Entry 6TYN (X-ray diffraction, 2.33 A resolution); this record covers chains A and C of the 5 polymer chains in the assembly.

== Chain A (and C) ==
Molecule: Pertussis like toxin subunit B
Source organism: Salmonella typhi
Notes: chain C of this document is another copy of the same molecule, construct and numbering; everything in this record applies to it too
UniProtKB: Q8Z6A3 (Q8Z6A3_SALTI); residues 24-137 here = UniProt positions 24-137
Amino-acid sequence (114 residues; each row starts with the number of its first residue):
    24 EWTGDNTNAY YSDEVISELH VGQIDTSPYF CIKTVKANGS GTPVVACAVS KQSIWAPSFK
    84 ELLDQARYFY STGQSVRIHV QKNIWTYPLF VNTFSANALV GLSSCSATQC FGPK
Disulfide bonds: C54-C70, C128-C133
Reported in the primary citation:
  - binding site for the ligand 5N6: T65
  - binding site for beta-D-galactopyranose: K59
  - binding site for N-acetylglucosamine: N61

== Interface between chain A and chain C ==
Pairs across the interface (57; chain A residue first):
  E24(A) - Q46(C)  hydrogen bond
  E24(A) - I47(C)
  E24(A) - D48(C)  hydrogen bond (backbone-backbone)
  E24(A) - T49(C)  hydrogen bond (side chain-backbone)
  W25(A) - Q46(C)
  W25(A) - I47(C)
  W25(A) - Y52(C)  hydrogen bond
  W25(A) - L112(C)  hydrophobic
  W25(A) - F113(C)
  W25(A) - T116(C)
  T26(A) - Q46(C)  hydrogen bond (backbone-backbone)
  T26(A) - Y52(C)
  I77(A) - Q46(C)  hydrogen bond (backbone-side chain)
  W78(A) - Q46(C)
  P80(A) - Q46(C)
  P80(A) - T49(C)
  P80(A) - P51(C)
  S81(A) - Q46(C)  hydrogen bond
  S81(A) - P51(C)
  E84(A) - P51(C)
  E84(A) - F82(C)
  E84(A) - R90(C)  hydrogen bond (backbone-side chain)
  L85(A) - V44(C)  hydrophobic
  D87(A) - R90(C)
  Q88(A) - L42(C)
  Q88(A) - V44(C)
  Q88(A) - R90(C)  hydrogen bond
  Y91(A) - Y93(C)  hydrophobic
  Y91(A) - S94(C)
  F92(A) - L42(C)
  Q97(A) - Y93(C)  hydrogen bond
  V123(A) - G45(C)
  V123(A) - Q46(C)
  G124(A) - V44(C)
  L125(A) - H43(C)  hydrogen bond (backbone-side chain)
  L125(A) - V44(C)  hydrogen bond (backbone-backbone)
  S126(A) - L42(C)
  S126(A) - H43(C)  hydrogen bond
  S127(A) - E41(C)  hydrogen bond
  S127(A) - L42(C)  hydrogen bond (side chain-backbone)
  S127(A) - Y93(C)
  C128(A) - E41(C)
  S129(A) - E41(C)
  F134(A) - E41(C)
  F134(A) - L42(C)
  F134(A) - H43(C)  hydrogen bond (backbone-side chain)
  F134(A) - C54(C)
  F134(A) - I55(C)
  F134(A) - K56(C)
  F134(A) - V68(C)  hydrophobic
  F134(A) - F117(C)  hydrophobic
  G135(A) - H43(C)
  G135(A) - T116(C)
  G135(A) - F117(C)
  P136(A) - H43(C)
  P136(A) - T116(C)
  P136(A) - F117(C)
Other interface residues (no listed pair), chain A (25 interface residues in all): H102
Other interface residues (no listed pair), chain C (26 interface residues in all): S50, K83, L86

== Overview ==
The interface between chain A and chain C involves 25 residues on one side and 26 on the other; the contacts
include 16 hydrogen bonds. Polar contacts include E24(A)-Q46(C), E24(A)-T49(C) and W25(A)-Y52(C). The paper
reports a binding site for the ligand 5N6 at T65(A); a binding site for beta-D-galactopyranose at K59(A).
Both chains are Pertussis like toxin subunit B (Salmonella typhi). Entry 6TYN (Salmonella Typhi PltB
Homopentamer with Neu-5NAc-9OAc-alpha-2-3-Gal-beta-1-4-GlcNAc Glycans) was determined by X-ray diffraction
(same publication as 6TYO and 6TYQ).
